8AC0 - chains A and C of the 8 polymer chains in the assembly; structure by electron microscopy, 4.10 A resolution (low resolution: residue-level contacts below are approximate; hydrogen-bond / salt-bridge calls are withheld).

# Chain A
Name: DNA-directed RNA polymerase subunit alpha
Organism: Escherichia coli BL21
Notes: EC 2.7.7.6
UniProt: P0A7Z4 (RPOA_ECOLI); residues 1-329 here = UniProt positions 1-329
Sequence (329 residues; row label = number of the first residue in the row):
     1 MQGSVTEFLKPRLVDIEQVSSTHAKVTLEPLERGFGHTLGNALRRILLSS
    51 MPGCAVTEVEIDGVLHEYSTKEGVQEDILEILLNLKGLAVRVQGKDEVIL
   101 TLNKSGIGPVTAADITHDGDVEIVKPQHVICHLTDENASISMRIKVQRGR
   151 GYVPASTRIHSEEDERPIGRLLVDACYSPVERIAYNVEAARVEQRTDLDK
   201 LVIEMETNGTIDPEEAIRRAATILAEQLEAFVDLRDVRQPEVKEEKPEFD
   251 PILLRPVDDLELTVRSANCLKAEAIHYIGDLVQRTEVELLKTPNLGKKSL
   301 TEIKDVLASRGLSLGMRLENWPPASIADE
Not modelled in the structure: 1-6, 160-166, 235-329
UniProt features mapped onto this chain:
  - region: Glu162 to Glu165 (Required for interaction with Crp at class II promoters)
  - modified residue: Arg265 (ADP-ribosylarginine), Lys297 (N6-acetyllysine), Lys298 (N6-acetyllysine)
  - mutagenesis: Arg45 (R45C: In rpoA112; temperature-sensitive, blocks RNA polymerase assembly), Glu162 to Glu165 (5-fold decrease in CRP-class II promoter-dependent transcription), Glu165 (E165K: 5-fold decrease in CRP-class II promoter-dependent transcription), Arg191 (R191C: In rpoA101; temperature-sensitive)

# Chain C
Name: DNA-directed RNA polymerase subunit beta
Organism: Escherichia coli K-12
Notes: EC 2.7.7.6
UniProt: P0A8V2 (RPOB_ECOLI); residue numbers follow UniProt; this construct covers 1-1342
Sequence (1342 residues; row label = number of the first residue in the row):
     1 MVYSYTEKKRIRKDFGKRPQVLDVPYLLSIQLDSFQKFIEQDPEGQYGLE
    51 AAFRSVFPIQSYSGNSELQYVSYRLGEPVFDVQECQIRGVTYSAPLRVKL
   101 RLVIYEREAPEGTVKDIKEQEVYMGEIPLMTDNGTFVINGTERVIVSQLH
   151 RSPGVFFDSDKGKTHSSGKVLYNARIIPYRGSWLDFEFDPKDNLFVRIDR
   201 RRKLPATIILRALNYTTEQILDLFFEKVIFEIRDNKLQMELVPERLRGET
   251 ASFDIEANGKVYVEKGRRITARHIRQLEKDDVKLIEVPVEYIAGKVVAKD
   301 YIDESTGELICAANMELSLDLLAKLSQSGHKRIETLFTNDLDHGPYISET
   351 LRVDPTNDRLSALVEIYRMMRPGEPPTREAAESLFENLFFSEDRYDLSAV
   401 GRMKFNRSLLREEIEGSGILSKDDIIDVMKKLIDIRNGKGEVDDIDHLGN
   451 RRIRSVGEMAENQFRVGLVRVERAVKERLSLGDLDTLMPQDMINAKPISA
   501 AVKEFFGSSQLSQFMDQNNPLSEITHKRRISALGPGGLTRERAGFEVRDV
   551 HPTHYGRVCPIETPEGPNIGLINSLSVYAQTNEYGFLETPYRKVTDGVVT
   601 DEIHYLSAIEEGNYVIAQANSNLDEEGHFVEDLVTCRSKGESSLFSRDQV
   651 DYMDVSTQQVVSVGASLIPFLEHDDANRALMGANMQRQAVPTLRADKPLV
   701 GTGMERAVAVDSGVTAVAKRGGVVQYVDASRIVIKVNEDEMYPGEAGIDI
   751 YNLTKYTRSNQNTCINQMPCVSLGEPVERGDVLADGPSTDLGELALGQNM
   801 RVAFMPWNGYNFEDSILVSERVVQEDRFTTIHIQELACVSRDTKLGPEEI
   851 TADIPNVGEAALSKLDESGIVYIGAEVTGGDILVGKVTPKGETQLTPEEK
   901 LLRAIFGEKASDVKDSSLRVPNGVSGTVIDVQVFTRDGVEKDKRALEIEE
   951 MQLKQAKKDLSEELQILEAGLFSRIRAVLVAGGVEAEKLDKLPRDRWLEL
  1001 GLTDEEKQNQLEQLAEQYDELKHEFEKKLEAKRRKITQGDDLAPGVLKIV
  1051 KVYLAVKRRIQPGDKMAGRHGNKGVISKINPIEDMPYDENGTPVDIVLNP
  1101 LGVPSRMNIGQILETHLGMAAKGIGDKINAMLKQQQEVAKLREFIQRAYD
  1151 LGADVRQKVDLSTFSDEEVMRLAENLRKGMPIATPVFDGAKEAEIKELLK
  1201 LGDLPTSGQIRLYDGRTGEQFERPVTVGYMYMLKLNHLVDDKMHARSTGS
  1251 YSLVTQQPLGGKAQFGGQRFGEMEVWALEAYGAAYTLQEMLTVKSDDVNG
  1301 RTKMYKNIVDGNHQMEPGMPESFNVLLKEIRSLGINIELEDE
Not modelled in the structure: 1
UniProt features mapped onto this chain:
  - modified residue (N6-acetyllysine): Lys1022, Lys1200
  - mutagenesis: Ile561 (I561S: Resistant to antibiotics salinamide A and B), Ile569 (I569S: Resistant to antibiotics salinamide A and B), Ala665 (A665E: Resistant to antibiotics salinamide A and B), Asp675 (D675A/G: Resistant to antibiotics salinamide A and B), Asn677 (N677H/K: Resistant to antibiotics salinamide A and B), Leu680 (L680M: Resistant to antibiotics salinamide A and B), Glu813 (E813K: Disrupts the enzyme's active center)

# Interface between chain A and chain C
Residue-residue contacts - 45 pairs, chain A then chain C:
  His37(A) with Gly1218(C)
  Asn41(A) with Gly1215(C); Arg1216(C); Thr1217(C); Gly1218(C)
  Arg44(A) with Glu1083(C); Tyr1087(C)
  Arg45(A) with Glu1083(C); Asp1084(C); Gly1215(C)
  Leu48(A) with Glu1083(C)
  Ser49(A) with Glu1083(C)
  His66(A) with Ile873(C); Ile929(C)
  Tyr68(A) with Tyr756(C); Ile929(C); Ala1055(C); Lys1057(C)
  Thr70(A) with Ala729(C)
  Glu72(A) with Tyr726(C); Asp728(C)
  Gly73(A) with Asp728(C)
  Val74(A) with Ala729(C)
  Gln75(A) with Val727(C); Ala729(C); Pro769(C); Val771(C)
  Glu76(A) with Ala729(C)
  Asp77(A) with Ala729(C); Lys755(C)
  Leu79(A) with Leu693(C); Tyr756(C)
  Leu83(A) with Leu693(C)
  Thr134(A) with Tyr726(C); Val727(C)
  Tyr152(A) with Val823(C); Gln824(C)
  Arg170(A) with Glu876(C)
  Leu172(A) with Glu876(C)
  Asp174(A) with Asp826(C); Arg1059(C)
  Glu181(A) with Arg821(C)
  Arg182(A) with Asn1090(C)
  Ala184(A) with Asn1090(C)
  Tyr185(A) with Tyr1087(C)
Interface residues without a listed pair, chain A (31 interface residues in all): Leu65, Glu80, Lys86, Ile168, Ile183
Interface residues without a listed pair, chain C (40 interface residues in all): Arg694, Asn766, Met768, Ser772, Ile831, Gly874, Thr927, Val928, Val1056, Met1085, Glu1089, Gly1091, Thr1092

# In short
31 residues of chain A and 40 residues of chain C are in contact. Curated annotation (UniProt) lists 6
mutagenesis sites on chain A; 7 mutagenesis sites on chain C.
Here chain A is DNA-directed RNA polymerase subunit alpha (Escherichia coli BL21) and chain C is DNA-directed
RNA polymerase subunit beta (Escherichia coli K-12). Entry 8AC0 (RNA polymerase at U-rich pause bound to
regulatory RNA putL - active, closed clamp state) was determined by electron microscopy (same publication as
8ABY, 8ABZ, 8AC1, 8AC2, 8ACP and 8AD1).
